8ATW - chains B and N of the 5 polymer chains in the assembly; structure by electron microscopy, 3.62 A resolution.

Chain B:
Name: Mitochondrial transcription factor 1
Organism: Saccharomyces cerevisiae S288C
Notes: EC 2.1.1.-
UniProt: P14908 (MTF1_YEAST); numbering as in UniProt (aligned over 2-341)
Sequence (354 residues; each row starts with the number of its first residue; numbers below 1 keep their minus sign (Met-12 is residue -12)):
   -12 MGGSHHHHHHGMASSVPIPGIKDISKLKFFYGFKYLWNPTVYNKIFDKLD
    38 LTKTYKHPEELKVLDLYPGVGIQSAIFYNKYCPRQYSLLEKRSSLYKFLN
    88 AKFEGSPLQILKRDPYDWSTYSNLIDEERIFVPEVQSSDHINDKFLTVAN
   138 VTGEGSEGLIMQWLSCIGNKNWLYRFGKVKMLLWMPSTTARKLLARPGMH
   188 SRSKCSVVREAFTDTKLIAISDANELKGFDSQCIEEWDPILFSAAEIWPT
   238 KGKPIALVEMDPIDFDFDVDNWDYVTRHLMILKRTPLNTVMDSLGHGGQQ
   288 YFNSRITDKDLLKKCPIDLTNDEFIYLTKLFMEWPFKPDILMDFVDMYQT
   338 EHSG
Disordered / not traced: -12 to 1, 338-341
Sequence notes: initiating methionine (-12); expression tag (-11 to 1)
Small-molecule neighbours: GTP (guanosine-5'-triphosphate): Tyr335, Gln336, Thr337
Reported in the primary citation:
  - mutagenesis - F16A/Y18A, D101A (approximately 30%), Y103A (about 100-fold): decreased catalytic activity

Chain N:
Molecule: Non-Template DNA
Sequence (36 nucleotides; row label = number of the first residue in the row):
   101 CGAATAAGTATTGATATAAGTAAAAATGCATAATGC
Disordered / not traced: 101-107, 136

Chain B / chain N interface:
Pairs across the interface - 22 pairs, chain B then chain N:
  Phe16(B) with DA125(N), phosphate contact; DA126(N), phosphate contact
  Tyr18(B) with DA124(N), phosphate contact; DA125(N), sugar contact
  Asp101(B) with DA122(N), hydrogen bond to the base
  Tyr103(B) with DG120(N), hydrogen bond to the base; DA122(N), stacking on the base
  Asp104(B) with DG120(N), base contact
  Trp105(B) with DG120(N), hydrogen bond to the base
  Gly142(B) with DA123(N), sugar contact
  Glu144(B) with DA119(N), base contact
  Gly145(B) with DA119(N), base contact
  Leu146(B) with DG120(N), base contact
  Met148(B) with DA119(N), base contact
  Gln149(B) with DA119(N), phosphate contact; DG120(N), hydrogen bond to the sugar
  Lys179(B) with DA116(N), sugar contact; DT117(N), salt bridge to the phosphate
  Ser190(B) with DT117(N), hydrogen bond to the phosphate
  Lys191(B) with DA118(N), phosphate contact
  Arg264(B) with DA118(N), sugar contact; DA119(N), salt bridge to the phosphate
Also at the interface, not in a pair above, chain B (19 interface residues in all): Tyr54, Thr175, Cys192

In short:
19 residues of chain B and 10 residues of chain N are in contact; the contacts include 5 hydrogen bonds, 2
salt bridges and 1 aromatic stacking contact. Polar pairs include Asp101(B)-DA122(N), Tyr103(B)-DG120(N) and
Trp105(B)-DG120(N). Chain B binds GTP. From the paper: F16A/Y18A, D101A and Y103A of chain B reduce catalytic
activity.
Chain B is Mitochondrial transcription factor 1 (Saccharomyces cerevisiae S288C) and chain N is Non-Template
DNA; the structure, Cryo-EM structure of yeast mitochondrial RNA polymerase transcription initiation complex
with 6-mer RNA, pppGpGpApApApU (IC6), was determined by electron microscopy, deposited together with 8AP1,
8ATT, 8ATV, 8C5S, 8C5U and 8Q63.
